7U83 - chains A and P of the 3 polymer chains in the assembly; structure by X-ray diffraction, 1.55 A resolution.

# Chain A
Name: DNA polymerase eta
Source organism: Homo sapiens
Notes: EC 2.7.7.7
UniProt: Q9Y253 (POLH_HUMAN); residue numbers follow UniProt; this construct covers 1-432
Chain sequence (435 residues; numbered -2 to 432; the number before each row is that of its first residue; numbers below 1 keep their minus sign (Gly-2 is residue -2)):
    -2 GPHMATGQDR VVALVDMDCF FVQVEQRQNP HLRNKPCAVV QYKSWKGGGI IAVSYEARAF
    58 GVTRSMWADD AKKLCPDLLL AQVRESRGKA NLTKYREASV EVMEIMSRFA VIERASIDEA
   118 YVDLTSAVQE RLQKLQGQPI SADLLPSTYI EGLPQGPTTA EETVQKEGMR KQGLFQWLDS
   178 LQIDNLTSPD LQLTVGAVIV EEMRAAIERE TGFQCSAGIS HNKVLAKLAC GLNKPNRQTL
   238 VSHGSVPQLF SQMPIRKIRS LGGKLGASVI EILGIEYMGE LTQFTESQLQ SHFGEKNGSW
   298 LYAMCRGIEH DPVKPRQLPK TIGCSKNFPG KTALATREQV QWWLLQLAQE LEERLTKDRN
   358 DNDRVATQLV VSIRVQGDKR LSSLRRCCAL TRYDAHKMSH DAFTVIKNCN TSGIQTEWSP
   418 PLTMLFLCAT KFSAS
Unresolved in the structure: 155-159
Differences from the reference sequence: expression tag (-2 to 0)
Metal / ion sites: Mn2+ site 1: Asp13, Asp115, Glu116 (together with XG4) (shared with DT8(P) of chain P); Mn2+ site 2: Asp13, Met14 (together with XG4)
Small-molecule neighbours: XG4 (2'-deoxy-5'-O-[(R)-hydroxy{[(R)-hydroxy(phosphonooxy)phosphoryl]amino}phosphoryl]guanosine): Asp13, Met14, Asp15, Cys16, Phe17, Phe18, Gln38, Ile48, Ala49, Tyr52, Arg55, Arg61, Leu89, Ile114, Asp115, Glu116, Lys231
Swiss-Prot annotation at these positions:
  - binding site (Mg(2+)): Asp13, Met14, Asp115, Glu116
  - binding site (Mn(2+)): Asp13, Met14, Asp115, Glu116
  - binding site (a 2'-deoxyribonucleoside 5'-triphosphate): Arg61
  - natural variant: Val37 (deletion: In XPV), Leu75 (deletion: In XPV), Arg93 (R93P: In XPV), Arg111 (R111H: In XPV), Thr122 (T122P: In XPV), Gly153 (G153D: In a breast cancer sample), Thr191 (T191P: In XPV), Gly263 (G263V: In XPV), Val266 (V266D: In XPV), Gly295 (G295R: In XPV), Arg361 (R361S: In XPV)
  - mutagenesis: Tyr52 (Y52A/F: Reduces DNA polymerase activity; Y52E: Reduces DNA polymerase activity. Increases fidelity of replication and reduces translesion bypass), Arg61 (R61A: Reduces enzymatic activity by two-thirds), Ser62 (S62G: Increased DNA polymerase activity and translesion bypass compared to wild-type), Ala68 (A68S/V: Severe reduction in thymine dimer translesion bypass), Asn324 to Pro326 (Reduces binding to chromatin and to monoubiquitinated PCNA. Abolishes binding to monoubiquitinated PCNA; when associated with 705-E--H-713 Del)

# Chain P
Molecule: 8-nt DNA strand
Sequence (8 nucleotides; row label = number of the first residue in the row):
     1 AGCGTCAT
Metal / ion sites: Mn2+: DT8 (together with XG4) (shared with Asp13(A), Asp115(A), Glu116(A) of chain A)

# How chain A and chain P interact
Pairs across the interface (23; chain A residue first):
  Arg61(A) - DT8(P)  base contact
  Ser113(A) - DT8(P)  hydrogen bond to the phosphate
  Asp115(A) - DT8(P)  phosphate contact
  Glu116(A) - DT8(P)  phosphate contact
  Lys224(A) - DT8(P)  phosphate contact
  Arg256(A) - DA7(P)  hydrogen bond to the phosphate
  Arg256(A) - DT8(P)  salt bridge to the phosphate
  Ser257(A) - DC6(P)  phosphate contact
  Ser257(A) - DA7(P)  hydrogen bond to the phosphate
  Leu258(A) - DA7(P)  phosphate contact
  Gly259(A) - DA7(P)  hydrogen bond to the phosphate
  Gly260(A) - DC6(P)  phosphate contact
  Gly260(A) - DA7(P)  hydrogen bond to the phosphate
  Lys261(A) - DT5(P)  salt bridge to the phosphate
  Lys261(A) - DC6(P)  hydrogen bond to the phosphate
  Leu262(A) - DC6(P)  hydrogen bond to the phosphate
  Arg377(A) - DG4(P)  salt bridge to the phosphate
  Leu381(A) - DC3(P)  phosphate contact
  Arg382(A) - DG2(P)  sugar contact
  Arg382(A) - DC3(P)  hydrogen bond to the phosphate
  Arg382(A) - DG4(P)  hydrogen bond to the base
  Arg383(A) - DG2(P)  phosphate contact
  Cys384(A) - DG2(P)  hydrogen bond to the phosphate
Also at the interface, not in a pair above, chain A (20 interface residues in all): Ile255, Leu378, Ser379
Also at the interface, not in a pair above, chain P (8 interface residues in all): DA1

# In short
The interface between chain A and chain P involves 20 residues on one side and 8 on the other; the contacts
include 10 hydrogen bonds and 3 salt bridges. Polar pairs include Arg382(A)-DG4(P), Ser113(A)-DT8(P) and
Arg256(A)-DA7(P). Chain A binds compound XG4.
Chain A is DNA polymerase eta (Homo sapiens) and chain P is an 8-nt DNA strand; the structure, Human DNA
polymerase eta-DNA-dGMPNPP ternary mismatch complex in 3.0 mM Mn2+ for 600s, was determined by X-ray
diffraction, deposited together with 7U72, 7U73, 7U74, 7U75, 7U76, 7U77 and 26 further entries.
